Entry 8TWF (X-ray diffraction, 2.40 A resolution); this record covers chains A and B of the 4 polymer chains in the assembly.

Chain A (and B):
Molecule: 6-hydroxynicotinate 3-monooxygenase
Organism: Legionella massiliensis
Notes: chain B of this document is another copy of the same molecule, construct and numbering; everything in this record applies to it too
UniProt: A0A078L5T0 (A0A078L5T0_9GAMM); residue numbers follow UniProt; this construct covers 1-387
Chain sequence (403 residues; numbered -15 to 387; the number before each row is that of its first residue; numbers below 1 keep their minus sign (Met-15 is residue -15)):
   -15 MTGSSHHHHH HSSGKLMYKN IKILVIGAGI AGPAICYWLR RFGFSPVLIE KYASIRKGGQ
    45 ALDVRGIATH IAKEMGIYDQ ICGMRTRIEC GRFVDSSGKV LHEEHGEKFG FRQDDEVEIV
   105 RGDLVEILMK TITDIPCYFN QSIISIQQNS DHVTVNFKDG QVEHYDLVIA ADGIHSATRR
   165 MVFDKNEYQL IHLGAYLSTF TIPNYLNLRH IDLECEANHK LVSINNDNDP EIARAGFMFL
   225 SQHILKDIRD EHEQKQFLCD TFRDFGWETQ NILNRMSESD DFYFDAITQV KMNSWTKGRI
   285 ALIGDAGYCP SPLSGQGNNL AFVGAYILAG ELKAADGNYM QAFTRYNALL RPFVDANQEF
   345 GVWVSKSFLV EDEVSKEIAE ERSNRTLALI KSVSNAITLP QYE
Disordered / not traced: -15 to 4, 91-96 (chain B: -15 to 4, 90-99)
Differences from the reference sequence: expression tag (-15 to 0)
Residues lining bound ligands: FAD (flavin-adenine dinucleotide): Ile10, Gly11, Ala12, Gly13, Ile14, Ala15, Ile33, Glu34, Lys35, Tyr36, Arg40, Gly42, Gly43, Gln44, Leu46, Arg105, Gln125, Ser126, Ala155, Asp156, Gly157, Ala161, Leu181, Thr183, Tyr267, Ile287, Gly288, Asp289, Pro296, Gly301, Asn302, Ala305
What the authors report for this chain:
  - binding site for flavin-adenine dinucleotide: Leu181, Thr183

Chain A / chain B interface:
Residue-residue contacts - 12 pairs, chain A then chain B:
  Gly67(A) - Arg71(B)
  Met68(A) - Arg71(B)
  Arg71(A) - Arg71(B)
  Arg71(A) - Asn212(B)  hydrogen bond
  Glu73(A) - Arg193(B)
  Glu73(A) - His194(B)
  Arg193(A) - Glu73(B)  salt bridge
  Arg193(A) - Cys74(B)
  Arg193(A) - Arg193(B)  hydrogen bond (side chain-backbone)
  Arg193(A) - His194(B)  hydrogen bond (side chain-backbone)
  His194(A) - Glu73(B)  salt bridge
  His194(A) - His194(B)
Other interface residues (no listed pair), chain B (7 interface residues in all): Ile195

Summary:
6 residues of chain A face 7 of chain B across their interface; the contacts include 3 hydrogen bonds and 2
salt bridges. Polar contacts include Arg193(A)-Glu73(B), His194(A)-Glu73(B) and Arg71(A)-Asn212(B). Ligands of
chain A: flavin-adenine dinucleotide. The paper reports a binding site for flavin-adenine dinucleotide at
Leu181(A) and Thr183(A).
Both chains are 6-hydroxynicotinate 3-monooxygenase (Legionella massiliensis). Entry 8TWF (Crystal structure
of tetracycline destructase Tet(56-3)) was determined by X-ray diffraction together with 8TWG from the same
study.
